7LHI - chains F and K of the 5 polymer chains in the assembly; structure by electron microscopy, 7.60 A resolution (low resolution: residue-level contacts below are approximate; hydrogen-bond / salt-bridge calls are withheld).

[Chain F]
Protein: Fimbrial protein
From: Escherichia coli
UniProt: A0A444R4P4 (A0A444R4P4_ECOLX); residues -18 to 148 here correspond to UniProt positions 1-167 (UniProt number = residue number + 19)
Amino-acid sequence (167 residues; row label = number of the first residue in the row; numbers below 1 keep their minus sign (Met-18 is residue -18)):
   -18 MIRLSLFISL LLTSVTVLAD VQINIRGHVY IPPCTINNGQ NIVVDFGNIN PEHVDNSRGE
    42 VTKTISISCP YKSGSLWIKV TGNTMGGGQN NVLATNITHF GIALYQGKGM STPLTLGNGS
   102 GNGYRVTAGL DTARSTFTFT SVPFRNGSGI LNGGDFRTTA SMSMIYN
Disordered / not traced: -18 to 8, 53-54, 98-114

[Chain K]
Protein: Fimbrial adapter PapK
From: Escherichia coli
UniProt: P62532 (PAPK_ECOLX); residues -20 to 157 here correspond to UniProt positions 1-178 (UniProt number = residue number + 21)
Amino-acid sequence (178 residues; row label = number of the first residue in the row; numbers below 1 keep their minus sign (Met-20 is residue -20)):
   -20 MIKSTGALLL FAALSAGQAI ASDVAFRGNL LDRPCHVSGD SLNKHVVFKT RASRDFWYPP
    40 GRSPTESFVI RLENCHATAV GKIVTLTFKG TEEAALPGHL KVTGVNAGRL GIALLDTDGS
   100 SLLKPGTSHN KGQGEKVTGN SLELPFGAYV VATPEALRTK SVVPGDYEAT ATFELTYR
Disordered / not traced: -20 to 8

[Chain F / chain K interface]
Pairs across the interface (5; chain F residue first):
  Asn31(F) with Asp11(K); Arg12(K)
  Glu33(F) with Leu10(K)
  His34(F) with Leu10(K)
  Val35(F) with Leu10(K)
Also at the interface, not in a pair above, chain K (4 interface residues in all): Leu9

[Overview]
The chain F/chain K interface involves 4 residues from each chain.
Here chain F is Fimbrial protein and chain K is Fimbrial adapter PapK, both from Escherichia coli. Entry 7LHI
(Cryo-EM structure of E. coli P pilus tip assembly intermediate PapC-PapD-PapK-PapF-PapG) was determined by
electron microscopy, deposited together with 7LHG and 7LHH.
